2WJJ - chain A; structure by X-ray diffraction, 2.40 A resolution.

# Chain A
Protein: Ferrous iron transport protein B homolog
Organism: Methanocaldococcus jannaschii
Notes: fragment: feob g-domain, residues 1-167
Reference sequence: Q57986 (FEOB_METJA); residue numbers follow UniProt; this construct covers 1-167
Amino-acid sequence (168 residues; numbered 0 to 167; the number before each row is that of its first residue; numbering starts at 0):
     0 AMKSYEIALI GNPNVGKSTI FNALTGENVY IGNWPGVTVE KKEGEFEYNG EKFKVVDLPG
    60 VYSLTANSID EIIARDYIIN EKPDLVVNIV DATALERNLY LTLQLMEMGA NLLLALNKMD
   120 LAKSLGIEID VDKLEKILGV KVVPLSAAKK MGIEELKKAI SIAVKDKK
Differences from the reference sequence: conflict Glu154 (Asp in Q57986)
Modified / non-standard residues: Mse1, Mse105, Mse107, Mse118, Mse150 (selenomethionine; parent Met)
Small-molecule neighbours: GDP (guanosine-5'-diphosphate): Asn11, Pro12, Asn13, Val14, Gly15, Lys16, Ser17, Thr18, Asn116, Lys117, Asp119, Leu120, Ser145, Ala146, Ala147
Swiss-Prot annotation at these positions:
  - binding site (GTP): Gly10 to Ser17, Gly35 to Glu39, Asp56 to Gly59, Asn116 to Asp119, Ser145 to Ala147
  - binding site (Mg(2+)): Asn21, Ala22, Thr24, Gly25
  - mutagenesis: Lys41 (K41A: Slight decrease in GTP hydrolysis rate), Tyr61 (Y61F: No change in GTP hydrolysis rate)

# Overview
Bound to chain A: GDP. From UniProt: 24 GTP-binding residues, 4 Mg2+-binding residues and 2 mutagenesis sites.
Chain A is Ferrous iron transport protein B homolog (Methanocaldococcus jannaschii); the structure, Structure
and function of the FeoB G-domain from Methanococcus jannaschii, was determined by X-ray diffraction,
deposited together with 2WJG, 2WJH and 2WJI.
